8Y81 - chains A and F of the 6 polymer chains in the assembly; structure by electron microscopy, 2.89 A resolution.

# Chain A
Name: High affinity immunoglobulin epsilon receptor subunit alpha
Organism: Rattus norvegicus
UniProt: P12371 (FCERA_RAT); residue numbers follow UniProt; this construct covers 1-245
Chain sequence (245 residues; numbered 1 to 245; the number before each row is that of its first residue):
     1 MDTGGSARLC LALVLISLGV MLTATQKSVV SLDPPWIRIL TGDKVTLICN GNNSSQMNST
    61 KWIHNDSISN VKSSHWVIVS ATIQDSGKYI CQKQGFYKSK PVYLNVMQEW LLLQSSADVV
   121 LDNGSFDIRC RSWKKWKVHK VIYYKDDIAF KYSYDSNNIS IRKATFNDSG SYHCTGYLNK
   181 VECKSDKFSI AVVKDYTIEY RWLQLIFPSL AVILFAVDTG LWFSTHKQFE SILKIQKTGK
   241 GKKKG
Unresolved in the structure: 1-24, 237-245
Disulfide bonds: Cys49-Cys91, Cys130-Cys174
Covalent attachments: N-acetylglucosamine (NAG) linked to Asn65, Asn158, Asn167
Curated features (UniProtKB/Swiss-Prot):
  - glycosylation (N-linked (GlcNAc...) asparagine): Asn52, Asn53, Asn58, Asn65, Asn123, Asn158, Asn167
From the paper describing this entry:
  - binding site for cholesterol hemisuccinate: Leu214, Val217

# Chain F
Name: Immunoglobulin heavy constant epsilon
Organism: Rattus norvegicus
UniProt: P01855 (IGHE_RAT); residues 95-429 here = UniProt positions 95-429
Chain sequence (363 residues; row label = number of the first residue in the row):
    73 MSVPTQVLGL LLLWLTDARC DIARPVNITK PTVDLLHSSC DPNAFHSTIQ LYCFVYGHIQ
   133 NDVSIHWLMD DRKIYETHAQ NVLIKEEGKL ASTYSRLNIT QQQWMSESTF TCKVTSQGEN
   193 YWAHTRRCSD DEPRGVITYL IPPSPLDLYE NGTPKLTCLV LDLESEENIT VTWVRERKKS
   253 IGSASQRSTK HHNATTSITS ILPVDAKDWI EGEGYQCRVD HPHFPKPIVR SITKAPGKRS
   313 APEVYVFLPP EEEEKDKRTL TCLIQNFFPE DISVQWLQDS KLIPKSQHST TTPLKYNGSN
   373 QRFFIFSRLE VTKALWTQTK QFTCRVIHEA LREPRKLERT ISKSLGNTSL RPSQASMHHH
   433 HHH
Unresolved in the structure: 73-100, 417-435
Sequence notes: initiating methionine (73); expression tag (74-94, 430-435)
Disulfide bonds: Cys125-Cys184, Cys230-Cys289, Cys334-Cys396
Covalent attachments: N-acetylglucosamine (NAG) linked to Asn170; glycan linked to Asn265

# How chain A and chain F interact
Pairs across the interface (18):
  Lys140(A) - Gly207(F)  hydrogen bond (side chain-backbone)
  Lys140(A) - Ile209(F)
  Lys140(A) - Asp234(F)  salt bridge
  Ile142(A) - Asn265(F)
  Ala149(A) - His264(F)
  Ala149(A) - Asn265(F)
  Phe150(A) - Ala266(F)
  Lys151(A) - Ala266(F)
  Tyr152(A) - Asp234(F)  hydrogen bond (side chain-backbone)
  Tyr152(A) - Leu235(F)
  Tyr152(A) - Glu236(F)
  Tyr152(A) - Asn265(F)
  Tyr152(A) - Ala266(F)
  Tyr152(A) - Thr267(F)
  Tyr154(A) - Arg206(F)
  Tyr154(A) - Gly207(F)
  Tyr154(A) - Glu236(F)
  Asp155(A) - Arg206(F)  salt bridge
Also at the interface, not in a pair above, chain A (10 interface residues in all): Tyr144, Ser153

# Overview
The chain A/chain F interface involves 10 residues from each chain, with 2 hydrogen bonds and 2 salt bridges.
Among the polar pairs are Lys140(A)-Asp234(F), Asp155(A)-Arg206(F) and Lys140(A)-Gly207(F).
N-acetylglucosamine is covalently linked to Asn65(A), Asn158(A) and Asn167(A). Covalently linked
N-acetylglucosamine: at Asn170(F). The paper reports a binding site for cholesterol hemisuccinate at Leu214(A)
and Val217(A).
Chain A is High affinity immunoglobulin epsilon receptor subunit alpha and chain F is Immunoglobulin heavy
constant epsilon, both from Rattus norvegicus; the structure, Structure of the ige-fc bound to its high
affinity receptor fc(epsilon)ri, was determined by electron microscopy together with 8Y84, 8Z0T, 8ZGS and 8ZGT
from the same study.
